PDB entry 1OFT | X-ray diffraction, 2.90 A resolution | chains B and C of the 4 polymer chains in the assembly

== Chain B (and C) ==
Protein: Hypothetical protein PA3008
From: Pseudomonas aeruginosa
Notes: chain C of this document is another copy of the same molecule, construct and numbering; everything in this record applies to it too
UniProt: Q9HZJ8 (Q9HZJ8); numbering as in UniProt (aligned over 1-161)
Sequence (161 residues; row label = number of the first residue in the row):
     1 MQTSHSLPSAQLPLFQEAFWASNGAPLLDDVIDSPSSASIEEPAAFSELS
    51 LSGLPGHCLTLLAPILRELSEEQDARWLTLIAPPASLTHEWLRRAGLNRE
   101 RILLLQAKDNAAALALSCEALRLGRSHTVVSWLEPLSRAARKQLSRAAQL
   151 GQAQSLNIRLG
Disordered / not traced: 1-42
UniProt features mapped onto this chain:
  - region (FtsZ binding): Arg-99 to Leu-104, Gln-106 to Lys-108, Ala-120 to Arg-125

== How chain B and chain C interact ==
Pairs across the interface - 17 pairs, chain B then chain C:
  Glu-72(B) / Gln-73(C)
  Gln-73(B) / Glu-72(C)
  Asp-74(B) / Asp-74(C)
  Asp-74(B) / Arg-76(C)  salt bridge
  Ala-75(B) / Gln-152(C)
  Arg-76(B) / Asp-74(C)  salt bridge
  Arg-76(B) / Ala-75(C)
  Arg-76(B) / Arg-76(C)
  Arg-76(B) / Gln-152(C)
  Trp-77(B) / Gln-152(C)
  Arg-125(B) / Gln-152(C)
  Leu-150(B) / Arg-125(C)  hydrogen bond (backbone-side chain)
  Gln-152(B) / Ala-75(C)
  Gln-152(B) / Arg-76(C)
  Gln-152(B) / Trp-77(C)
  Gln-152(B) / Gly-124(C)
  Gln-152(B) / Arg-125(C)
Interface residues without a listed pair, chain B (14 interface residues in all): Arg-101, Gly-124, His-127, Gly-151, Ala-153
Interface residues without a listed pair, chain C (12 interface residues in all): His-127, Leu-150, Ala-153

== Overview ==
14 residues of chain B face 12 of chain C across their interface; the contacts include 1 hydrogen bond and 2
salt bridges. Among the polar pairs are Asp-74(B)/Arg-76(C) and Leu-150(B)/Arg-125(C).
Chain B and chain C are both Hypothetical protein PA3008 (Pseudomonas aeruginosa); the structure, Crystal
structure of SulA from Pseudomonas aeruginosa, was determined by X-ray diffraction (same publication as 1OFU).
